3GTJ - chains A and F of the 13 polymer chains in the assembly; structure by X-ray diffraction, 3.42 A resolution.

Chain A:
Name: DNA-directed RNA polymerase II subunit RPB1
Organism: Saccharomyces cerevisiae
Notes: EC 2.7.7.6; fragment: DNA-directed RNA polymerase II largest subunit
Reference sequence: P04050 (RPB1_YEAST); numbering as in UniProt (aligned over 1-1733)
Amino-acid sequence (1733 residues; numbered 1 to 1733; the number before each row is that of its first residue):
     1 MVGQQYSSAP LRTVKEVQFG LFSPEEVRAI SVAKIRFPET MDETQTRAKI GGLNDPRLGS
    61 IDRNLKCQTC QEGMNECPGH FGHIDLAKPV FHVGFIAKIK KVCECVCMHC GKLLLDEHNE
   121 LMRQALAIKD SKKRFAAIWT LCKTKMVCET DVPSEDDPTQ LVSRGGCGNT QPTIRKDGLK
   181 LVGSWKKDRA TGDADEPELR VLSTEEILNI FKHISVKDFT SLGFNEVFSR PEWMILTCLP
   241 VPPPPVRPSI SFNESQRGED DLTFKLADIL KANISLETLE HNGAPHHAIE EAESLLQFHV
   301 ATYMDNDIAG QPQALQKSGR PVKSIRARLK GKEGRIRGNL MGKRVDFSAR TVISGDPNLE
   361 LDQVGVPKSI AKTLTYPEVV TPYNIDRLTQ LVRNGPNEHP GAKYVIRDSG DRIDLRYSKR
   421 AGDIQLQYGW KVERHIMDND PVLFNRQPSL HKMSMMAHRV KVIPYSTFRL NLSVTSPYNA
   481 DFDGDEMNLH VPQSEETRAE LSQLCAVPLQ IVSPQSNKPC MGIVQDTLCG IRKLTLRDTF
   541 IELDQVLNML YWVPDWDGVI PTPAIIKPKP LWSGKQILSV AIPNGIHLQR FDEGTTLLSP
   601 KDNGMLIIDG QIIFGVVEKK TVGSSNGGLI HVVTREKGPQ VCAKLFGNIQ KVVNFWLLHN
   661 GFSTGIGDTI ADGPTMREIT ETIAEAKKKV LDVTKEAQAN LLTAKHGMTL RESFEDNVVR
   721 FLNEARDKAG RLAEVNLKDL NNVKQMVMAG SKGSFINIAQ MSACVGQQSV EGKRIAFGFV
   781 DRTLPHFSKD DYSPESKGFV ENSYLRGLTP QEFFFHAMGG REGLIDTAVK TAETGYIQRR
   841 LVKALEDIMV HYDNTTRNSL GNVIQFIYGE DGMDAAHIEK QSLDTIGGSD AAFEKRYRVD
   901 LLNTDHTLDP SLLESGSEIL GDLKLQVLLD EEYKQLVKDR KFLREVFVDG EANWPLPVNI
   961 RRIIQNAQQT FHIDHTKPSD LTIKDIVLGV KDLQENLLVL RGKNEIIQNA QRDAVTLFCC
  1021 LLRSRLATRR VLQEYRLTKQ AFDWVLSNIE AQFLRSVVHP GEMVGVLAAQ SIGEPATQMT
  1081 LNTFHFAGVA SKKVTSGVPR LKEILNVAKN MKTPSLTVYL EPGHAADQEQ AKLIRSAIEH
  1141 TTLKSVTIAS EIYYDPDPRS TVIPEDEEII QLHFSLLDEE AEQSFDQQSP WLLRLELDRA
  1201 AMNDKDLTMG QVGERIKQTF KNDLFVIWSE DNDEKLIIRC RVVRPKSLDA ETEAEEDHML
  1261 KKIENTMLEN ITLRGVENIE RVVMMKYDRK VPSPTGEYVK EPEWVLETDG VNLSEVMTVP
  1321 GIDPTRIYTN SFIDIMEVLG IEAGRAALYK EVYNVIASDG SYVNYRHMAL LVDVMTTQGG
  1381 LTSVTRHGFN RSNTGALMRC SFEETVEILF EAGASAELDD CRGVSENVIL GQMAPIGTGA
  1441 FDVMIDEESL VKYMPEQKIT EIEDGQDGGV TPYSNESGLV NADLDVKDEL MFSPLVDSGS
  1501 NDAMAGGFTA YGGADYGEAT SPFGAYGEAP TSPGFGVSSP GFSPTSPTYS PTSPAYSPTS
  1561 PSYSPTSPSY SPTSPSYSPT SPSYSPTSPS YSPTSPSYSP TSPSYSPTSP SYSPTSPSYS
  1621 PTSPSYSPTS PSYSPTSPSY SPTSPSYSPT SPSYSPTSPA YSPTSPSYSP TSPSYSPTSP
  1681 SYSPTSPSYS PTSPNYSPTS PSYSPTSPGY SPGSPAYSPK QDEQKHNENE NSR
Unresolved in the structure: 1-2, 156-159, 1086-1088, 1180-1186, 1247-1252, 1452-1733
Metal / ion sites: Zn2+ site 1: Cys-67, Cys-70, Cys-77, His-80; Zn2+ site 2 near Cys-148 (its only coordinating residue here); Mg2+: Asp-481, Asp-483, Asp-485
Swiss-Prot annotation at these positions:
  - region: Pro-248 to Asp-260 (Lid loop), Asn-306 to Lys-323 (Rudder loop), Pro-810 to Glu-822 (Bridging helix)
  - binding site (Zn(2+)): Cys-67, Cys-70, Cys-77, His-80, Cys-107, Cys-110, Cys-148, Cys-167
  - binding site (Mg(2+)): Asp-481, Asp-483, Asp-485
  - modified residue: Thr-1471 (Phosphothreonine)
  - cross-link (Glycyl lysine isopeptide (Lys-Gly)): Lys-695 (interchain with G-Cter in ubiquitin), Lys-1246 (interchain with G-Cter in ubiquitin), Lys-1350 (interchain with G-Cter in ubiquitin)
  - natural variant: Ser-1653 to Pro-1659 (deletion: In strain: A364A)
  - mutagenesis: Lys-1246 (K1246R: Impairs ubiquitination during transcription stress)

Chain F:
Name: DNA-directed RNA polymerases I, II, and III subunit RPABC2
Organism: Saccharomyces cerevisiae
Notes: fragment: DNA-directed RNA polymerases I, II, and III 23 kDa polypeptide
Reference sequence: P20435 (RPAB2_YEAST); numbering as in UniProt (aligned over 1-155)
Amino-acid sequence (155 residues; row label = number of the first residue in the row):
     1 MSDYEEAFND GNENFEDFDV EHFSDEETYE EKPQFKDGET TDANGKTIVT GGNGPEDFQQ
    61 HEQIRRKTLK EKAIPKDQRA TTPYMTKYER ARILGTRALQ ISMNAPVFVD LEGETDPLRI
   121 AMKELAEKKI PLVIRRYLPD GSFEDWSVEE LIVDL
Unresolved in the structure: 1-70
Swiss-Prot annotation at these positions:
  - region: Leu-111 to Leu-132 (Leucine-zipper)
  - modified residue: Ser-24 (Phosphoserine)

How chain A and chain F interact:
Residue-residue contacts (49):
  Thr-381(A) with Ser-102(F)
  Tyr-383(A) with Val-107(F); Thr-115(F)
  Glu-495(A) with Ala-98(F)
  Gln-503(A) with Arg-90(F); Leu-94(F)
  Leu-504(A) with Ala-91(F), hydrophobic
  His-851(A) with Pro-139(F)
  Tyr-852(A) with Thr-81(F); Thr-86(F); Glu-89(F), hydrogen bond; Arg-136(F); Tyr-137(F); Leu-138(F)
  Asp-853(A) with Leu-138(F); Pro-139(F)
  Arg-857(A) with Pro-139(F)
  Arg-1001(A) with Arg-79(F); Thr-81(F); Thr-82(F); Pro-83(F)
  Leu-1054(A) with Tyr-84(F)
  Arg-1055(A) with Asp-154(F), salt bridge; Leu-155(F), hydrogen bond (side chain-backbone)
  His-1059(A) with Thr-86(F); Lys-87(F), hydrogen bond (side chain-backbone); Leu-155(F)
  Pro-1060(A) with Thr-86(F)
  Glu-1062(A) with Lys-87(F), salt bridge; Tyr-88(F), hydrogen bond
  Met-1433(A) with Arg-92(F)
  Gly-1437(A) with Tyr-88(F)
  Thr-1438(A) with Tyr-88(F); Arg-92(F)
  Phe-1441(A) with Tyr-88(F); Glu-89(F); Ile-134(F), hydrophobic; Arg-135(F)
  Asp-1442(A) with Ile-134(F); Arg-135(F), hydrogen bond (backbone-backbone); Tyr-137(F)
  Val-1443(A) with Arg-92(F); Leu-132(F), hydrophobic; Val-133(F)
  Met-1444(A) with Leu-132(F); Val-133(F), hydrogen bond (backbone-backbone)
  Ile-1445(A) with Pro-131(F)
  Asp-1446(A) with Pro-131(F); Leu-132(F), hydrogen bond (side chain-backbone)
Other interface residues (no listed pair), chain A (35 interface residues in all): Val-379, Pro-382, Glu-496, Ala-499, Ser-502, Asp-874, Ala-1051, Gly-1061, Arg-1422, Ala-1440, Ser-1449
Other interface residues (no listed pair), chain F (38 interface residues in all): Ala-80, Met-85, Ile-93, Gly-95, Leu-99, Ile-101, Asn-104, Pro-117, Leu-118, Ser-147

Summary:
35 residues of chain A face 38 of chain F across their interface; the contacts include 7 hydrogen bonds and 2
salt bridges. Among the polar pairs are Arg-1055(A)/Asp-154(F), Glu-1062(A)/Lys-87(F) and
Tyr-852(A)/Glu-89(F).
Chain A is DNA-directed RNA polymerase II subunit RPB1 and chain F is DNA-directed RNA polymerases I, II, and
III subunit RPABC2, both from Saccharomyces cerevisiae; the structure, Backtracked RNA polymerase II complex
with 13mer RNA, was determined by X-ray diffraction together with 3GTG, 3GTK, 3GTL, 3GTM, 3GTO, 3GTP and 3GTQ
from the same study.
